Entry 7UI8 (X-ray diffraction, 2.37 A resolution); this record covers chains A and B.

Chain A:
Molecule: Split ester bond-containing adhesin repeat domain
From: Enterococcus columbae
Notes: fragment: C-terminal portion of domain
UniProtKB: S1N325 (S1N325_9ENTE); residues 3-125 here correspond to UniProt positions 502-624 (UniProt number = residue number + 499)
Chain sequence (128 residues; numbered 1 to 128; the number before each row is that of its first residue):
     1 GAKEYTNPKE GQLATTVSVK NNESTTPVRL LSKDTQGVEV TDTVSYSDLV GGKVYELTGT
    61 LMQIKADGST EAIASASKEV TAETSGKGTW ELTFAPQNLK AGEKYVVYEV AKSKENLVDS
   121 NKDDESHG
Not modelled in the structure: 1-5, 119-128
Sequence notes: expression tag (1-2, 126-128)

Chain B:
Molecule: Gly-asp-thr-lys-his-glu-val-arg-his-glu-asn-pro-gln-asp-glu-ala-gln-thr-ile-val-val-asn-lys
UniProtKB: S1N325 (S1N325_9ENTE); residues 129-151 here correspond to UniProt positions 625-647 (UniProt number = residue number + 496)
Chain sequence (23 residues; each row starts with the number of its first residue):
   129 GDTKHEVRHE NPQDEAQTIV VNK
Sequence notes: conflict Gly-129 (Pro625 in S1N325)

Chain A / chain B interface:
Residue-residue contacts - 81 pairs, chain A then chain B:
  Glu-10(A) with His-133(B), hydrogen bond (backbone-side chain); Val-135(B)
  Gly-11(A) with Val-135(B)
  Gln-12(A) with Val-135(B)
  Leu-13(A) with Val-135(B); His-137(B), hydrogen bond (backbone-side chain)
  Thr-15(A) with His-137(B); Ala-144(B); Gln-145(B), covalent bond
  Thr-16(A) with Ala-144(B); Gln-145(B)
  Val-17(A) with Ala-144(B), hydrogen bond (backbone-backbone); Gln-145(B); Thr-146(B); Ile-147(B), hydrophobic
  Thr-26(A) with Glu-143(B); Ala-144(B)
  Pro-27(A) with Glu-143(B); Thr-146(B); Val-148(B), hydrophobic
  Val-28(A) with Thr-146(B), hydrogen bond (backbone-backbone); Ile-147(B); Val-148(B), hydrogen bond (backbone-backbone)
  Arg-29(A) with Val-148(B)
  Leu-30(A) with Val-148(B), hydrogen bond (backbone-backbone); Val-149(B); Asn-150(B), hydrogen bond (backbone-backbone)
  Ser-32(A) with Asn-150(B); Lys-151(B)
  Thr-35(A) with Val-149(B)
  Val-40(A) with Ile-147(B), hydrophobic
  Asp-42(A) with Gln-145(B)
  Leu-49(A) with Val-135(B), hydrophobic
  Tyr-55(A) with His-133(B), hydrogen bond
  Ile-64(A) with Pro-140(B); Gln-141(B)
  Lys-100(A) with Val-149(B)
  Ala-101(A) with Val-149(B), hydrophobic; Asn-150(B)
  Gly-102(A) with Val-149(B), hydrogen bond (backbone-backbone); Asn-150(B), hydrogen bond (backbone-backbone); Lys-151(B)
  Glu-103(A) with Val-148(B); Val-149(B), hydrogen bond (backbone-backbone)
  Lys-104(A) with Thr-146(B); Ile-147(B); Val-148(B)
  Tyr-105(A) with Thr-146(B); Ile-147(B), hydrogen bond (backbone-backbone); Val-149(B), hydrophobic
  Val-106(A) with Asn-139(B); Pro-140(B); Gln-145(B); Thr-146(B)
  Val-107(A) with Gln-145(B), hydrogen bond (backbone-backbone)
  Tyr-108(A) with His-137(B); Glu-138(B); Asn-139(B); Pro-140(B)
  Glu-109(A) with Arg-136(B); His-137(B), hydrogen bond (backbone-backbone)
  Val-110(A) with Val-135(B); Arg-136(B); Glu-138(B)
  Ala-111(A) with His-133(B); Glu-134(B); Val-135(B), hydrogen bond (backbone-backbone)
  Lys-112(A) with His-133(B); Glu-134(B), salt bridge; Arg-136(B)
  Ser-113(A) with Lys-132(B); His-133(B), hydrogen bond (side chain-backbone)
  Lys-114(A) with Lys-132(B)
  Glu-115(A) with Lys-132(B)
  Asn-116(A) with Asp-130(B), hydrogen bond (side chain-backbone); Thr-131(B)
  Leu-117(A) with Thr-131(B), hydrogen bond (backbone-backbone)
  Val-118(A) with Gly-129(B); Asp-130(B), hydrogen bond (backbone-backbone); Thr-131(B), hydrogen bond (backbone-backbone); Lys-132(B)
Also at the interface, not in a pair above, chain A (48 interface residues in all): Thr-6, Asn-7, Pro-8, Val-19, Leu-31, Asp-48, Val-50, Leu-61, Thr-70, Leu-99
Also at the interface, not in a pair above, chain B (23 interface residues in all): Asp-142

In short:
48 residues of chain A and 23 residues of chain B are in contact; the contacts include 1 covalent bond, 20
hydrogen bonds and 1 salt bridge. Polar contacts include Lys-112(A)/Glu-134(B), Glu-10(A)/His-133(B) and
Leu-13(A)/His-137(B).
Chain A is Split ester bond-containing adhesin repeat domain (Enterococcus columbae) and chain B is
Gly-asp-thr-lys-his-glu-val-arg-his-glu-asn-pro-gln-asp-glu-ala-gln-thr-ile-val-val-asn-lys; the structure,
Intramolecular ester bond-containing repeat domain from E. columbae adhesin (split and religated), was
determined by X-ray diffraction.
